PDB entry 5A5F | X-ray diffraction, 1.90 A resolution | chain A

== Chain A ==
Molecule: Udp-N-acetylmuramoylalanine--D-glutamate ligase
From: Escherichia coli K-12
Notes: EC 6.3.2.9
Reference sequence: P14900 (MURD_ECOLI); residues 1-437 here correspond to UniProt positions 2-438 (UniProt number = residue number + 1)
Chain sequence (438 residues; each row starts with the number of its first residue):
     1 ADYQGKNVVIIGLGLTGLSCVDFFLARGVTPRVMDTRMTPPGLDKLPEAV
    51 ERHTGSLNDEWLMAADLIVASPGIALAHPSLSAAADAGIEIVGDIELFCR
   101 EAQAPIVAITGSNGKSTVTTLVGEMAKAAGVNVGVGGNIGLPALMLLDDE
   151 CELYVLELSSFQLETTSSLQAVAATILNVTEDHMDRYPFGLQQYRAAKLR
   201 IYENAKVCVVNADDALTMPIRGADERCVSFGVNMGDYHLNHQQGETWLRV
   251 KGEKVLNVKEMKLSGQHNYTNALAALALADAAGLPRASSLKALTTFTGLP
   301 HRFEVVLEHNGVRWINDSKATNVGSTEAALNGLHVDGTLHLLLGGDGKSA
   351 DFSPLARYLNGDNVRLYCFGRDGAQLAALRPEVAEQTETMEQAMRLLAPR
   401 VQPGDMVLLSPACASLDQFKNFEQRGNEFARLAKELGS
Unresolved in the structure: 222-226
Disulfides: Cys208-Cys227
Sequence notes: expression tag (438)
Ligand contacts:
  - ADP (adenosine-5'-diphosphate): Ser112, Asn113, Gly114, Lys115, Ser116, Thr117, Glu157, Asn178, His267, Asn271, Arg302, Phe303, Asp317, Lys319, Ala320, Gly324, Ser325, Ala328
  - malonate ion (MLI), molecule 1: His241, Thr246, His334
  - malonate ion (MLI), molecule 2: Thr321, Lys348, Ala414, Ser415, Leu416, Asn421, Phe422, Arg425
  - UMA (uridine-5'-diphosphate-N-acetylmuramoyl-L-alanine): Ile11, Gly12, Gly14, Leu15, Thr16, Asp35, Thr36, Arg37, Ser71, Pro72, Gly73, Ile74, Asp94, Lys115, Gly137, Asn138, Ile139, Gly140, Pro142, Ser159, Phe161, Gln162, Asp182, His183
Curated features (UniProtKB/Swiss-Prot):
  - binding site (ATP): Gly111 to Thr117
From the paper describing this entry:
  - post-translational modification sites: Lys198
  - conformationally variable residues (domain motion, side-chain flip): Thr294 to Glu304
  - binding site for ADP: Arg302
  - allosteric site: Thr294, Thr295, His301, Arg302, Glu304 (proposed by the authors, not directly observed)

== Summary ==
Chain A binds compound UMA, ADP and malonate ion. Curated annotation (UniProt) lists 7 ATP-binding residues.
The paper reports a binding site for ADP at Arg302; an allosteric site at Thr294, Thr295 and His301 among
others.
Chain A is Udp-N-acetylmuramoylalanine--D-glutamate ligase (Escherichia coli K-12); the structure, Crystal
structure of murd ligase from escherichia coli in complex with uma and ADP, was determined by X-ray
diffraction (same publication as 5A5E).
